PDB entry 1OHH | X-ray diffraction, 2.80 A resolution | chains D and H of the 8 polymer chains in the assembly

[Chain D]
Name: ATP synthase subunit beta, mitochondrial
Organism: Bos taurus
Notes: EC 3.6.3.14
UniProt: P00829 (ATPB_BOVIN); residues -3 to 478 here correspond to UniProt positions 47-528 (UniProt number = residue number + 50)
Chain sequence (482 residues; row label = number of the first residue in the row; numbers below 1 keep their minus sign (Ala-3 is residue -3)):
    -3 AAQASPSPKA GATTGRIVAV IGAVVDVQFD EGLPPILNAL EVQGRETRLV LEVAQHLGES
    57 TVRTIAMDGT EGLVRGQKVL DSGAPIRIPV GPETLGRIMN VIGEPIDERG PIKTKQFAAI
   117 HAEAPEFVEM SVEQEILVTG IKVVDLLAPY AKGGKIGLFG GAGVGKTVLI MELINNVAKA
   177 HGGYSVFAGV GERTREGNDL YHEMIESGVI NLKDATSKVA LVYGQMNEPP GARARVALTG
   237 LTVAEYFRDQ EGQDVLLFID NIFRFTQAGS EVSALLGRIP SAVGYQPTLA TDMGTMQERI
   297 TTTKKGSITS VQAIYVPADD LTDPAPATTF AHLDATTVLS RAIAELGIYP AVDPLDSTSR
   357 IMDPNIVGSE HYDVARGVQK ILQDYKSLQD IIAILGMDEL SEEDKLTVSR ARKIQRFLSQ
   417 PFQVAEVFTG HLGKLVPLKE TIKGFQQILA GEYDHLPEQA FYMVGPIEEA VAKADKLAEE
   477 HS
Disordered / not traced: -3 to 8, 478
Bound ions: Mg2+: Thr163, Glu188 (together with AMP-PNP)
Ligand contacts: AMP-PNP (ANP; phosphoaminophosphonic acid-adenylate ester): Gly157, Ala158, Gly159, Val160, Gly161, Lys162, Thr163, Val164, Glu188, Arg189, Tyr311, Tyr345, Phe418, Ala421, Phe424, Thr425
UniProt features mapped onto this chain:
  - binding site (ADP): Gly159, Val160, Gly161, Lys162, Thr163, Val164
  - binding site (ATP): Gly159, Gly161, Lys162, Thr163, Val164, Arg189
  - binding site (phosphate): Gly159, Val160, Gly161, Lys162, Thr163
  - binding site (Mg(2+)): Thr163, Glu188
  - modified residue: Lys74 (N6-acetyllysine), Lys111 (N6-acetyllysine), Lys148 (N6-acetyllysine), Lys209 (N6-acetyllysine), Lys214 (N6-acetyllysine), Thr262 (Phosphothreonine), Ser365 (Phosphoserine), Lys376 (N6-acetyllysine), Ser383 (Phosphoserine), Lys430 (N6-acetyllysine), Lys435 (N6-acetyllysine), Lys472 (N6-acetyllysine)
  - glycosylation: Ser56 (O-linked (GlcNAc) serine)

[Chain H]
Name: ATPase inhibitor, mitochondrial
Organism: Bos taurus
UniProt: P01096 (ATIF1_BOVIN); residues 1-84 here correspond to UniProt positions 26-109 (UniProt number = residue number + 25)
Chain sequence (84 residues; each row starts with the number of its first residue):
     1 GSESGDNVRS SAGAVRDAGG AFGKREQAEE ERYFRARAKE QLAALKKHHE NEISHHAKEI
    61 ERLQKEIERH KQSIKKLKQS EDDD
Disordered / not traced: 1-3, 41-84
UniProt features mapped onto this chain:
  - region: Gly1 to Gln27 (N-terminal inhibitory region), His49 to Glu81 (Antiparallel alpha-helical coiled coil region)
  - site (Participates in pH sensing): Glu26, His49
  - modified residue: Lys78 (N6-succinyllysine)

[Interface between chain D and chain H]
Residue-residue contacts (36; chain D residue first):
  Leu342(D) with Arg9(H)
  Tyr381(D) with Phe22(H)
  Lys382(D) with Gly5(H); Asp6(H), salt bridge
  Ser383(D) with Gly5(H)
  Gln385(D) with Asp6(H); Arg9(H)
  Asp386(D) with Ser4(H); Gly5(H); Asp6(H); Asn7(H); Val8(H)
  Ala389(D) with Val8(H), hydrophobic; Ala18(H), hydrophobic
  Met393(D) with Phe22(H), hydrophobic; Arg25(H); Glu26(H)
  Lys401(D) with Arg25(H)
  Val404(D) with Phe22(H), hydrophobic
  Ser405(D) with Glu26(H)
  Arg408(D) with Phe22(H); Gly23(H); Glu26(H)
  His451(D) with Tyr33(H); Arg37(H), hydrogen bond
  Leu452(D) with Arg37(H)
  Pro453(D) with Glu30(H); Phe34(H), hydrophobic
  Glu454(D) with Glu26(H); Glu30(H), hydrogen bond (backbone-side chain)
  Gln455(D) with Glu30(H)
  Val467(D) with Arg37(H)
  Asp471(D) with Arg37(H), salt bridge
  Leu473(D) with Phe34(H), hydrophobic
  Ala474(D) with Phe34(H); Arg37(H)
Also at the interface, not in a pair above, chain D (26 interface residues in all): Gln379, Ile388, Asp450, Ala470, His477
Also at the interface, not in a pair above, chain H (20 interface residues in all): Ala14, Asp17, Ala21, Arg35, Ala38

[In short]
26 residues of chain D and 20 residues of chain H are in contact, with 2 hydrogen bonds and 2 salt bridges.
Polar contacts include Lys382(D)-Asp6(H), Asp471(D)-Arg37(H) and His451(D)-Arg37(H). Bound to chain D:
AMP-PNP.
Here chain D is ATP synthase subunit beta, mitochondrial and chain H is ATPase inhibitor, mitochondrial, both
from Bos taurus. Entry 1OHH (BOVINE MITOCHONDRIAL F1-ATPASE complexed with the inhibitor protein IF1) was
determined by X-ray diffraction.
